9FYD - chains A and E of the 6 polymer chains in the assembly; structure by X-ray diffraction, 2.30 A resolution.

# Chain A
Protein: Tubulin alpha-1B chain
Organism: Bos taurus
Reference sequence: P81947 (TBA1B_BOVIN); residue numbers follow UniProt; this construct covers 1-451
Chain sequence (451 residues; each row starts with the number of its first residue):
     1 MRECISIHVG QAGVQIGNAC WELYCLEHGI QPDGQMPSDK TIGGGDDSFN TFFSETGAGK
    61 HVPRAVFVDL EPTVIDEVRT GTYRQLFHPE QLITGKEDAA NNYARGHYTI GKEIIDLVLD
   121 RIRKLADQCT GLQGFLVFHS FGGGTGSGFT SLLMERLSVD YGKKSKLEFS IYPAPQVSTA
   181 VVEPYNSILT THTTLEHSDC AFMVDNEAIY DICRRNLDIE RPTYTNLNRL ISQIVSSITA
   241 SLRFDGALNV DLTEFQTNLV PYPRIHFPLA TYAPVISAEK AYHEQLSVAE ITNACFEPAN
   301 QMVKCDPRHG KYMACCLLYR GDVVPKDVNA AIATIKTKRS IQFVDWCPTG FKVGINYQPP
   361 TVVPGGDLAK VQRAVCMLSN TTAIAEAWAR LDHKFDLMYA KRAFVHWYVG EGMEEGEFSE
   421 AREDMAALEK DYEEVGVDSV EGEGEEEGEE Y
Disordered / not traced: 438-451
Metal / ion sites: Ca2+: Asp39, Thr41, Gly44, Glu55
Residues lining bound ligands: GTP (guanosine-5'-triphosphate): Gly10, Gln11, Ala12, Gln15, Ile16, Asp69, Asp98, Ala99, Ala100, Asn101, Ser140, Gly142, Gly143, Gly144, Thr145, Gly146, Ile171, Pro173, Val177, Ser178, Thr179, Glu183, Asn206, Ile209, Tyr224, Leu227, Asn228, Ile231

# Chain E
Protein: Stathmin-4
Organism: Rattus norvegicus
Reference sequence: P63043 (STMN4_RAT); residues 5-145 here correspond to UniProt positions 49-189 (UniProt number = residue number + 44)
Chain sequence (143 residues; each row starts with the number of its first residue):
     3 MADMEVIELN KCTSGQSFEV ILKPPSFDGV PEFNASLPRR RDPSLEEIQK KLEAAEERRK
    63 YQEAELLKHL AEKREHEREV IQKAIEENNN FIKMAKEKLA QKMESNKENR EAHLAAMLER
   123 LQEKDKHAEE VRKNKELKEE ASR
Disordered / not traced: 3-5, 27-43, 143-145
Differences from the reference sequence: initiating methionine (3); expression tag (4)
Curated features (UniProtKB/Swiss-Prot):
  - modified residue: Ser46 (Phosphoserine)

# Interface between chain A and chain E
Contacting residue pairs - 56 pairs, chain A then chain E:
  His107(A) - Leu54(E)
  Tyr108(A) - Leu54(E)  hydrophobic
  Tyr108(A) - Ala57(E)  hydrophobic
  Tyr108(A) - Arg61(E)
  Thr109(A) - Arg61(E)  hydrogen bond
  Lys112(A) - Leu54(E)
  Lys112(A) - Glu58(E)  salt bridge
  Glu155(A) - Ile50(E)
  Arg156(A) - Leu47(E)
  Arg156(A) - Gln51(E)
  Ser158(A) - Asp44(E)
  Val159(A) - Pro45(E)
  Val159(A) - Ile50(E)  hydrophobic
  His197(A) - Asp44(E)  salt bridge
  His197(A) - Pro45(E)
  Asp245(A) - Cys14(E)
  Asp245(A) - Ser16(E)
  Ala247(A) - Asn12(E)
  Ala247(A) - Ser19(E)
  Leu248(A) - Ser19(E)
  Pro325(A) - Gln18(E)
  Pro325(A) - Phe20(E)  hydrophobic
  Asn329(A) - Met6(E)
  Asn329(A) - Val8(E)
  Asn329(A) - Phe20(E)
  Asn329(A) - Val22(E)
  Ile332(A) - Val22(E)  hydrophobic
  Ile332(A) - Leu24(E)  hydrophobic
  Lys336(A) - Leu24(E)
  Thr349(A) - Ile23(E)
  Thr349(A) - Leu24(E)  hydrogen bond (backbone-backbone)
  Thr349(A) - Lys25(E)  hydrogen bond
  Gly350(A) - Val22(E)
  Phe351(A) - Glu21(E)
  Phe351(A) - Val22(E)  hydrogen bond (backbone-backbone)
  Phe351(A) - Leu24(E)  hydrophobic
  Lys352(A) - Phe20(E)
  Lys352(A) - Glu21(E)  salt bridge
  Val353(A) - Ser19(E)
  Val353(A) - Phe20(E)  hydrogen bond (backbone-backbone)
  Gly354(A) - Gln18(E)
  Ile355(A) - Gly17(E)
  Ile355(A) - Gln18(E)  hydrogen bond (backbone-backbone)
  Asn356(A) - Ser16(E)
  Tyr357(A) - Thr15(E)
  Tyr357(A) - Ser16(E)  hydrogen bond (backbone-backbone)
  Tyr357(A) - Gly17(E)
  Tyr357(A) - Gln18(E)  hydrogen bond
  Val409(A) - Gln64(E)
  Gly410(A) - Arg61(E)
  Gly410(A) - Gln64(E)
  Glu411(A) - Arg61(E)  hydrogen bond (backbone-side chain)
  Gly412(A) - Ala57(E)
  Gly412(A) - Arg60(E)  hydrogen bond (backbone-side chain)
  Gly412(A) - Arg61(E)
  Glu414(A) - Arg60(E)  salt bridge
Other interface residues (no listed pair), chain A (37 interface residues in all): Glu113, Leu152, Glu196, Gly246, Val328, Ala333, Met413
Other interface residues (no listed pair), chain E (29 interface residues in all): Ser46, Lys53, Glu55

# In short
37 residues of chain A and 29 residues of chain E are in contact, with 10 hydrogen bonds and 4 salt bridges.
Polar pairs include Lys112(A)-Glu58(E), His197(A)-Asp44(E) and Lys352(A)-Glu21(E). Chain A binds GTP.
Asp39(A), Thr41(A), Gly44(A) and Glu55(A) form the Ca2+ site.
Chain A is Tubulin alpha-1B chain (Bos taurus) and chain E is Stathmin-4 (Rattus norvegicus); the structure,
tubulin - cryptophycin-uD[Dab] complex, was determined by X-ray diffraction.
